Entry 2B4P (X-ray diffraction, 1.81 A resolution); this record covers chain A.

== Chain A ==
Protein: myo-inositol hexaphosphate phosphohydrolase
Source organism: Selenomonas ruminantium
Notes: EC 3.1.3.72
UniProtKB: Q7WUJ1 (Q7WUJ1_SELRU); numbering as in UniProt (aligned over 34-346)
Amino-acid sequence (334 residues; row label = number of the first residue in the row):
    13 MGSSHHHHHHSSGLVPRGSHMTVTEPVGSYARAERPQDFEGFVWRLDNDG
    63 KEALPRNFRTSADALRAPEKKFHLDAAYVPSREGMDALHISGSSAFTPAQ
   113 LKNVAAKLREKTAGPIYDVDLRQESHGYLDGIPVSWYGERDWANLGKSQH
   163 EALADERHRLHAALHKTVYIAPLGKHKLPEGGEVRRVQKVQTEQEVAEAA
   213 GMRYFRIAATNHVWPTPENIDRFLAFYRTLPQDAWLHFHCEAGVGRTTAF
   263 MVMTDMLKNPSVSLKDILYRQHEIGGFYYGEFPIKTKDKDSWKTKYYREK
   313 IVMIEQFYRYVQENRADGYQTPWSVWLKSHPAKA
Unresolved in the structure: 13-32
Differences from the reference sequence: expression tag (13-33); engineered mutation Asn223 (Asp in Q7WUJ1)
Small-molecule neighbours: malonate ion (MLI): Arg57, Tyr149, Arg152, Asp153, Leu185, Lys189, Asn223, His224, Asp302, Trp304, Lys305
What the authors report for this chain:
  - catalytic residues: Cys252, Arg258
  - mutagenesis - R258K (1000-fold): decreased catalytic activity
  - contacts within the chain: Glu136-Arg258 (salt bridge)
  - binding site for malonate ion: His224 (from molecular simulation)
  - mutagenesis - C252A, C252S: abolished catalytic activity
  - conformationally variable residues (loop rearrangement): His251 to Thr259

== Overview ==
Chain A binds malonate ion. From the paper: catalytic residues Cys252 and Arg258; C252A and C252S abolish
catalytic activity.
Chain A is myo-inositol hexaphosphate phosphohydrolase (Selenomonas ruminantium); the structure, Structure of
the D223N mutant of Selenomonas ruminantium PTP-like phytase, was determined by X-ray diffraction (same
publication as 2B4O and 2B4U).
